6E15 - chains D and G of the 5 polymer chains in the assembly; structure by electron microscopy, 5.10 A resolution (low resolution: residue-level contacts below are approximate; hydrogen-bond / salt-bridge calls are withheld).

[Chain D]
Molecule: Fimbrial biogenesis outer membrane usher protein
Source organism: Escherichia coli
UniProt: A0A0F3W955 (A0A0F3W955_ECOLX); residues -44 to 833 here correspond to UniProt positions 1-878 (UniProt number = residue number + 45)
Chain sequence (879 residues; numbered -44 to 834; the number before each row is that of its first residue; numbers below 1 keep their minus sign (Met-44 is residue -44)):
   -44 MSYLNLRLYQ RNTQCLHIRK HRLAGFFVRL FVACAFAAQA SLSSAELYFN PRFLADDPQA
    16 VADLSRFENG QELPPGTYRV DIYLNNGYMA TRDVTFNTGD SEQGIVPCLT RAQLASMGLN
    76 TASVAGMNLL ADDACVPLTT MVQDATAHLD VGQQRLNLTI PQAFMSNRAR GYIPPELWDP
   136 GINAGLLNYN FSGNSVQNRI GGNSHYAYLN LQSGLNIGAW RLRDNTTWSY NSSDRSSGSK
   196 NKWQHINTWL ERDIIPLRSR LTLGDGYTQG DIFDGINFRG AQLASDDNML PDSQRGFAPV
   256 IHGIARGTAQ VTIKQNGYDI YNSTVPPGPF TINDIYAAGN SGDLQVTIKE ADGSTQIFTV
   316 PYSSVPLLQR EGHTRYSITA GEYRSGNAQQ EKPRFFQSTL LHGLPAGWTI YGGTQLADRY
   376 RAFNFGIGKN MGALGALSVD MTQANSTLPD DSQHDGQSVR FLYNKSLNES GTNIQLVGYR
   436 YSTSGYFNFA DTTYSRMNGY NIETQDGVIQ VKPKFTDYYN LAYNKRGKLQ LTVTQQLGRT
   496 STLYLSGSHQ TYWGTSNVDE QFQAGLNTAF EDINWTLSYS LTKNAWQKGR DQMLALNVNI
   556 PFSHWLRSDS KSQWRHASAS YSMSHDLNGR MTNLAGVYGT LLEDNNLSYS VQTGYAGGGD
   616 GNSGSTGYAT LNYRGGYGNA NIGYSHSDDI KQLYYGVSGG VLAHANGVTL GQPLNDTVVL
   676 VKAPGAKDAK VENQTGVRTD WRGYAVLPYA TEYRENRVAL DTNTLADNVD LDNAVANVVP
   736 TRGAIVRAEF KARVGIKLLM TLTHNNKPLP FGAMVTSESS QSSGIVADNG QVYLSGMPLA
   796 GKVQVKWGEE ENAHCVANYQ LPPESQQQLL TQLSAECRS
Not modelled in the structure: -44 to 25, 188-195, 454-473, 805-807
Sequence notes: conflict Ser-4 (Pro41 in A0A0F3W955); expression tag (834)
Disulfide bonds: Cys63-Cys90, Cys810-Cys832

[Chain G]
Molecule: Protein FimG
Source organism: Escherichia coli
UniProt: P08190 (FIMG_ECOLI); residues -12 to 144 here correspond to UniProt positions 11-167 (UniProt number = residue number + 23)
Chain sequence (158 residues; row label = number of the first residue in the row; numbers below 1 keep their minus sign (Met-13 is residue -13)):
   -13 MAAILALASA TIQAADVTIT VNGKVVAKPC TVSTTNATVD LGDLYSFSLM SAGAASAWHD
    47 VALELTNCPV GTSRVTASFS GAADSTGYYK NQGTAQNIQL ELQDDSGNTL NTGATKTVQV
   107 DDSSQSAHFP LQVRALTVNG GATQGTIQAV ISITYTYS
Not modelled in the structure: -13 to 0
Sequence notes: initiating methionine (-13)
Disulfide bonds: Cys16-Cys54
Swiss-Prot annotation at these positions:
  - site: Tyr143 (Required for stability and transport)

[Chain D / chain G interface]
Residue-residue contacts - 17 pairs, chain D then chain G:
  Asn149(D) - Asn53(G)
  Tyr273(D) - Asn125(G)
  Asn295(D) - Ser71(G)
  Tyr499(D) - Thr98(G)
  Tyr499(D) - Gly99(G)
  Tyr499(D) - Ala100(G)
  Gln518(D) - Ser64(G)
  Asn522(D) - Gly67(G)
  Trp541(D) - Lys10(G)
  Gln542(D) - Lys10(G)
  Tyr649(D) - Asn53(G)
  Asn670(D) - Asp46(G)
  Asn688(D) - Leu27(G)
  Asn688(D) - Gly28(G)
  Tyr704(D) - Asp46(G)
  Arg709(D) - Trp44(G)
  Arg709(D) - Arg120(G)
Also at the interface, not in a pair above, chain D (22 interface residues in all): Tyr163, Asp274, Tyr291, Leu422, Gln491, Asn554, Ser605, Asn636, Ala705
Also at the interface, not in a pair above, chain G (26 interface residues in all): Val12, Ser19, Asn22, Ala38, Gly39, Ser42, Ala43, Ser66, Ala68, Thr101, Ser109, Val136

[Summary]
22 residues of chain D and 26 residues of chain G are in contact.
Chain D is Fimbrial biogenesis outer membrane usher protein and chain G is Protein FimG, both from Escherichia
coli; the structure, Handover mechanism of the growing pilus by the bacterial outer membrane usher FimD, was
determined by electron microscopy together with 6E14 from the same study.
